PDB entry 6CPG | X-ray diffraction, 2.80 A resolution | chains A and D of the 4 polymer chains in the assembly

[Chain A (and D)]
Name: Aurora kinase A
Source organism: Homo sapiens
Notes: EC 2.7.11.1; chain D of this document is another copy of the same molecule, construct and numbering; everything in this record applies to it too
UniProt: O14965 (AURKA_HUMAN); residue numbers follow UniProt; this construct covers 122-403
Amino-acid sequence (285 residues; each row starts with the number of its first residue):
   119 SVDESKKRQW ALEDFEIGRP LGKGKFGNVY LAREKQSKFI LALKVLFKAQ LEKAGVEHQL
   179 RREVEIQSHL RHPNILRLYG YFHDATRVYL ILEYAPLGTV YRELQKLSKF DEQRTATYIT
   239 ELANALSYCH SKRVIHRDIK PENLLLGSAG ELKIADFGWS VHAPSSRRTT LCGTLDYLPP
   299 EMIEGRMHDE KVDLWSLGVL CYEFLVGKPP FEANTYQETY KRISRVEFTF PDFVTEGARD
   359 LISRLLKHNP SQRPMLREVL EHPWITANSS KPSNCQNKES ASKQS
Not modelled in the structure: 119-126, 278-289, 388-403 (chain D: 119-126, 279-288, 389-403)
Construct notes: expression tag (119-121)
Ligand contacts: 35R (1-cyclopropyl-3-{3-[5-(morpholin-4-ylmethyl)-1H-benzimidazol-2-yl]-1H-pyrazol-4-yl}urea): Arg137, Pro138, Leu139, Gly140, Val147, Ala160, Lys162, Leu194, Leu210, Glu211, Tyr212, Ala213, Pro214, Gly216, Thr217, Leu263
Curated features (UniProtKB/Swiss-Prot):
  - region: His280 to Leu293 (Activation segment)
  - active site: Asp256 (Proton acceptor)
  - binding site (ATP): Lys143, Lys162, Glu211 to Ala213, Glu260, Asn261, Asp274
  - modified residue: Thr287 (Phosphothreonine), Thr288 (Phosphothreonine), Ser342 (Phosphoserine)
  - cross-link: Lys258 (Glycyl lysine isopeptide (Lys-Gly) (interchain with G-Cter in SUMO2))
  - natural variant: Ser155 (S155R: In a colorectal adenocarcinoma sample), Val174 (V174M: In a metastatic melanoma sample)
  - mutagenesis: Lys162 (K162R: Loss of kinase activity), Phe165 (F165A: Decreases the interaction with phosphatase type 1 isoforms), Gly198 (G198N: Reduces interaction with TPX2. Reduces kinase activity tenfold. Promotes interaction with the AURKB binding partners INCENP and BIRC5 that are normally not bound by AURKA), Arg205 (R205A: Reduces ubiquitination and proteasomal degradation), Asp274 (D274N: Abolishes cilia disassembly and kinase activity), Thr287 (T287A: No direct effect on catalytic activity; T287E: Enhances interaction with TPX2), Thr288 (T288A: Reduces cilia disassembly and kinase activity; T288D: Mimics phosphorylation state and increases kinase activity), Cys290 (C290A: Enhances stability; when associated with A-393), Tyr334 (Y334A: Reduces binding to MYCN), Gln335 (Q335A: Reduces binding to MYCN), Phe346 (F346A: Decreases the interaction with phosphatase type 1 isoforms), Cys393 (C393A: Enhances stability; when associated with A-290)
Reported in the primary citation:
  - conformationally variable residues: Lys162, Glu181
  - mutagenesis - W277L: unchanged catalytic activity
  - mutagenesis - T288V: unchanged catalytic activity on Lats2
  - mutagenesis - T288V: unchanged binding to Danusertib
  - post-translational modification sites: Thr288 (citing earlier work)

[Chain A / chain D interface]
Residue-residue contacts (33; chain A residue first):
  Phe144(A) - Lys171(D)
  Ala172(A) - Lys171(D)
  Ala172(A) - Ala172(D)
  Ala172(A) - Trp277(D)
  His176(A) - Tyr334(D)
  Arg179(A) - Tyr334(D)
  Arg179(A) - Gln335(D)
  Arg180(A) - Met300(D)  hydrogen bond (side chain-backbone)
  Arg180(A) - Ile301(D)
  Arg180(A) - Gly303(D)
  Arg180(A) - Tyr334(D)
  Glu183(A) - Gln335(D)
  Glu183(A) - Tyr338(D)
  Ile184(A) - Ile301(D)
  Ile184(A) - Glu302(D)
  Ile184(A) - Gly303(D)
  Arg251(A) - Arg304(D)
  Arg251(A) - Met305(D)
  Val252(A) - Gly303(D)
  Ile253(A) - Gly303(D)  hydrogen bond (backbone-backbone)
  Ile253(A) - Met305(D)  hydrophobic
  Leu293(A) - His176(D)
  Leu296(A) - His176(D)
  Met300(A) - Arg180(D)
  Ile301(A) - Arg180(D)
  Gly303(A) - Arg251(D)
  Gly303(A) - Val252(D)
  Arg304(A) - Arg251(D)
  His306(A) - His306(D)
  Asp307(A) - Met305(D)
  Tyr334(A) - His176(D)
  Tyr334(A) - Arg179(D)
  Tyr334(A) - Arg180(D)
Also at the interface, not in a pair above, chain A (22 interface residues in all): Lys171, Val174, Met305
Also at the interface, not in a pair above, chain D (21 interface residues in all): Phe144, Gln168, Thr292

[Summary]
Chain A and chain D form an interface of 22 and 21 residues respectively, with 2 hydrogen bonds. Among the
polar pairs are Arg180(A)-Met300(D) and Ile253(A)-Gly303(D). Chain A binds compound 35R. The paper reports
that W277L of chain A leaves catalytic activity unchanged; a modification site at Thr288(A).
Both chains are Aurora kinase A (Homo sapiens). Entry 6CPG (Structure of dephosphorylated Aurora A (122-403)
in complex with inhibiting monobody and AT9283 in an inactive ...) was determined by X-ray diffraction (same
publication as 6CPE and 6CPF).
